2HKR - chains A and B of the 4 polymer chains in the assembly; structure by X-ray diffraction, 1.40 A resolution.

# Chain A (and B)
Protein: Aromatic amine dehydrogenase, large subunit
Source organism: Alcaligenes faecalis
Notes: EC 1.4.99.4; fragment: AADH, large subunit, (residues 4-364); chain B of this document is another copy of the same molecule, construct and numbering; everything in this record applies to it too
UniProt: Q0VKG7 (Q0VKG7_ALCFA); residues 72-432 here correspond to UniProt positions 4-364 (UniProt number = residue number - 68)
Chain sequence (362 residues; each row starts with the number of its first residue):
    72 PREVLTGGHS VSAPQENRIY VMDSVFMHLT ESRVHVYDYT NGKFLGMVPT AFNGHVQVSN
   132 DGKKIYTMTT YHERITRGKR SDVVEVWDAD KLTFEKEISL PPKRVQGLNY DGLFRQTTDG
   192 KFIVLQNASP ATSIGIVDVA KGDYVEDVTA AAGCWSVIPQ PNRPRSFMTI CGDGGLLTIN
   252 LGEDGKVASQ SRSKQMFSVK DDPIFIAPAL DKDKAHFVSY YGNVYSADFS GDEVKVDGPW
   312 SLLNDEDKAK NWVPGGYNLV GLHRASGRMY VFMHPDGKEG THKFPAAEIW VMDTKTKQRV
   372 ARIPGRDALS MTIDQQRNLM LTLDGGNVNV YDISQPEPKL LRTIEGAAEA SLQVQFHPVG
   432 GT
Disordered / not traced: 72-73
Cystine bridges: C225-C242
Construct notes: expression tag (433)
Small-molecule neighbours: 2-(4-methoxyphenyl)acetamide (ZHZ): F97, L100, F123, N124, Q177, G178, L179

# Interface between chain A and chain B
Contacting residue pairs - 32 pairs, chain A then chain B:
  V96(A) with H99(B)
  M98(A) with E102(B)
  H99(A) with V96(B); E102(B), salt bridge; R104(B); E420(B), salt bridge
  L100(A) with E102(B), hydrogen bond (backbone-side chain)
  T101(A) with E102(B), hydrogen bond
  E102(A) with M98(B); H99(B), salt bridge; L100(B), hydrogen bond (side chain-backbone); T101(B), hydrogen bond
  R104(A) with H99(B)
  P120(A) with T147(B)
  A122(A) with I146(B), hydrophobic
  Y142(A) with R145(B); I146(B), hydrophobic
  R145(A) with Y142(B); S152(B); E168(B), salt bridge
  I146(A) with A122(B), hydrophobic; Y142(B), hydrophobic
  T147(A) with P120(B)
  R148(A) with E156(B), salt bridge; F165(B); E168(B), salt bridge
  S152(A) with R145(B)
  E156(A) with R148(B), salt bridge
  F165(A) with R148(B)
  E168(A) with R145(B), salt bridge; R148(B), salt bridge
  E420(A) with H99(B), salt bridge

# Summary
Chain A and chain B each contribute 19 residues to their interface; the contacts include 4 hydrogen bonds and
10 salt bridges. Among the polar pairs are H99(A)-E102(B), H99(A)-E420(B) and R145(A)-E168(B). Ligands of
chain A: 2-(4-methoxyphenyl)acetamide.
Both chains are Aromatic amine dehydrogenase, large subunit (Alcaligenes faecalis). Entry 2HKR (Structures of
the carbinolamine and schiff-base intermediates in the reductive half-reaction of aromatic amine dehydrogenase
(AADH) ...) was determined by X-ray diffraction.
